PDB entry 8JXS | electron microscopy, 3.00 A resolution | chains A and B of the 5 polymer chains in the assembly

[Chain A]
Protein: D(1A) dopamine receptor
Source organism: Homo sapiens
UniProtKB: P21728 (DRD1_HUMAN); residues 11-362 here = UniProt positions 11-362
Chain sequence (352 residues; each row starts with the number of its first residue):
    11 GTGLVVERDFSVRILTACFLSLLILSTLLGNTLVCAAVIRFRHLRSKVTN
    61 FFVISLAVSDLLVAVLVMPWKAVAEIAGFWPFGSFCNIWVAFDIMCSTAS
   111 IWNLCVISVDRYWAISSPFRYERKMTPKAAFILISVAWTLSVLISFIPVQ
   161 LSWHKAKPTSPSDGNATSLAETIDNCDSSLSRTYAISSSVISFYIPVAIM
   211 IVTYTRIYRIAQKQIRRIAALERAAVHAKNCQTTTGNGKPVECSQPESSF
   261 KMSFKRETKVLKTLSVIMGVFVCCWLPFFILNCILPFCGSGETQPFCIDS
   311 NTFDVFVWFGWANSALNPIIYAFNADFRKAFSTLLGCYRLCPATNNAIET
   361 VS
Unresolved in the structure: 11-21, 166-184, 237-263, 299-306, 346-362
Sequence notes: engineered mutation Trp112 (Leu in P21728), Ala325 (Ser in P21728)
Cystine bridges: Cys96-Cys186, Cys298-Cys307
Small-molecule neighbours: pf-6142 (V6X; 4-[3-methyl-4-(6-methylimidazo[1,2-a]pyrazin-5-yl)phenoxy]furo[3,2-c]pyridine): Lys81, Trp99, Val100, Asp103, Ile104, Ser107, Thr108, Cys186, Ser188, Leu190, Ser198, Ser202, Trp285, Phe288, Phe289, Asn292, Phe313, Asp314, Val317

[Chain B]
Protein: NBA3
Source organism: Homo sapiens
Chain sequence (125 residues; each row starts with the number of its first residue):
     1 QVQLQESGGGLVQAGGSLRLSCAASGSIFALNIMGWYRQAPGKQRELVAA
    51 IHSGGTTNYANSVKGRFTISRDNAANTVYLQMNSLKPEDTAVYYCNVKDF
   101 GAIVADRDYWGQGTQVTVSSLEHHH
Unresolved in the structure: 125

[Chain A / chain B interface]
Residue-residue contacts - 29 pairs, chain A then chain B:
  Lys57(A) - Asp106(B)  salt bridge
  Arg121(A) - Phe100(B)
  Arg121(A) - Ile103(B)  hydrogen bond (side chain-backbone)
  Arg121(A) - Val104(B)
  Arg121(A) - Ala105(B)  hydrogen bond (side chain-backbone)
  Arg121(A) - Asp106(B)  salt bridge
  Ile125(A) - Leu31(B)  hydrophobic
  Pro128(A) - Ile33(B)  hydrophobic
  Phe129(A) - His52(B)
  Phe129(A) - Thr56(B)
  Phe129(A) - Thr57(B)
  Phe129(A) - Asn58(B)
  Ile220(A) - Leu31(B)  hydrophobic
  Gln224(A) - Leu31(B)
  Gln224(A) - Ser53(B)
  Gln224(A) - Gly54(B)
  Ile225(A) - Ala30(B)  hydrophobic
  Arg227(A) - Ser53(B)  hydrogen bond (side chain-backbone)
  Arg227(A) - Gly54(B)
  Ile228(A) - Ala30(B)  hydrophobic
  Leu231(A) - Asn73(B)
  Arg266(A) - Ile28(B)
  Val270(A) - Phe29(B)  hydrophobic
  Leu274(A) - Ile103(B)  hydrophobic
  Ile330(A) - Val104(B)
  Tyr331(A) - Val104(B)  hydrophobic
  Asn334(A) - Ala105(B)
  Ala335(A) - Arg107(B)
  Asp336(A) - Asp106(B)
Also at the interface, not in a pair above, chain A (22 interface residues in all): Ile217, Ala221, Ile277
Also at the interface, not in a pair above, chain B (21 interface residues in all): Ala50, Ile51, Asp108

[Summary]
22 residues of chain A face 21 of chain B across their interface, with 3 hydrogen bonds and 2 salt bridges.
Among the polar pairs are Lys57(A)-Asp106(B), Arg121(A)-Asp106(B) and Arg121(A)-Ile103(B). Chain A binds
pf-6142.
Chain A is D(1A) dopamine receptor and chain B is NBA3, both from Homo sapiens; the structure, Structure of
nanobody-bound DRD1_PF-6142 complex, was determined by electron microscopy together with 8JXR from the same
study.
